PDB entry 7JG7 | electron microscopy, 3.50 A resolution | chains A and F of the 20 polymer chains in the assembly

# Chain A
Name: ATP synthase subunit alpha
From: Mycolicibacterium smegmatis
Notes: EC 7.1.2.2
Reference sequence: A0A0D6IV93 (A0A0D6IV93_MYCSM); numbering as in UniProt (aligned over 1-548)
Chain sequence (548 residues; numbered 1 to 548; the number before each row is that of its first residue):
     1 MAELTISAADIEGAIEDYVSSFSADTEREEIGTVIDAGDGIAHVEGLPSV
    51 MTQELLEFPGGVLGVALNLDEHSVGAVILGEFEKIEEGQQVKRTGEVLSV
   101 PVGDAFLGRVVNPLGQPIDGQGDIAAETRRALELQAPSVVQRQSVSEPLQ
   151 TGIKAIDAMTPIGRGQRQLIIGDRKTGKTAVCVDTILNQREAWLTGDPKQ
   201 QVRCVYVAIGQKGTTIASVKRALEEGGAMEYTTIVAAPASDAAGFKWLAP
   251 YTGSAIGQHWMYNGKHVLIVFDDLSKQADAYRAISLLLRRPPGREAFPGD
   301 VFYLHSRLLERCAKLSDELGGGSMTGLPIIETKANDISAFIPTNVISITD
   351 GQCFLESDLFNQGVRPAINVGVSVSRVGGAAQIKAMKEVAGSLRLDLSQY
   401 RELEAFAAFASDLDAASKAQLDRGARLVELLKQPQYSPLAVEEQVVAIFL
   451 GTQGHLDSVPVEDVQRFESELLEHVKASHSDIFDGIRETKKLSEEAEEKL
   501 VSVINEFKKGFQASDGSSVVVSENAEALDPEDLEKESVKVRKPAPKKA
Unresolved in the structure: 1-4, 521-548

# Chain F
Name: ATP synthase subunit beta
From: Mycolicibacterium smegmatis
Notes: EC 7.1.2.2
Reference sequence: A0A0D6IU77 (A0A0D6IU77_MYCSM); residue numbers follow UniProt; this construct covers 1-475
Chain sequence (475 residues; each row starts with the number of its first residue):
     1 MTATAEKTAGRVVRITGPVVDVEFPRGSVPELFNALHAEITFGALAKTLT
    51 LEVAQHLGDSLVRCISMQPTDGLVRGVEVTDTGASISVPVGDGVKGHVFN
   101 ALGDCLDDPGYGKDFEHWSIHRKPPAFSDLEPRTEMLETGLKVVDLLTPY
   151 VRGGKIALFGGAGVGKTVLIQEMINRIARNFGGTSVFAGVGERTREGNDL
   201 WVELADANVLKDTALVFGQMDEPPGTRMRVALSALTMAEFFRDEQGQDVL
   251 LFIDNIFRFTQAGSEVSTLLGRMPSAVGYQPTLADEMGELQERITSTRGR
   301 SITSMQAVYVPADDYTDPAPATTFAHLDATTELSRAVFSKGIFPAVDPLA
   351 SSSTILDPAIVGDEHYRVAQEVIRILQRYKDLQDIIAILGIDELSEEDKQ
   401 LVNRARRIERFLSQNMMAAEQFTGQPGSTVPLKETIEAFDKLTKGEFDHL
   451 PEQAFFLIGGLDDLAKKAESLGAKL
Unresolved in the structure: 1-7, 472-475

# How chain A and chain F interact
Pairs across the interface (8; chain A residue first):
  Ile-35(A) with Gly-58(F), hydrogen bond (backbone-backbone)
  Asp-36(A) with His-56(F)
  Ala-37(A) with Gln-55(F); His-56(F), hydrogen bond (backbone-backbone)
  Ile-118(A) with Ser-128(F)
  Ala-239(A) with Gly-288(F)
  Ala-283(A) with Pro-281(F)
  Asn-361(A) with Arg-374(F)
Other interface residues (no listed pair), chain A (10 interface residues in all): Lys-212, Ser-240, Leu-286
Other interface residues (no listed pair), chain F (12 interface residues in all): Leu-57, Phe-127, Met-273, Ala-284, Ala-325

# Summary
10 residues of chain A face 12 of chain F across their interface, with 2 hydrogen bonds. The backbones
hydrogen-bond at Ile-35(A)/Gly-58(F) and Ala-37(A)/His-56(F).
Here chain A is ATP synthase subunit alpha and chain F is ATP synthase subunit beta, both from
Mycolicibacterium smegmatis. Entry 7JG7 (Cryo-EM structure of bedaquiline-free Mycobacterium smegmatis ATP
synthase rotational state 3 (backbone model)) was determined by electron microscopy together with 7JG5, 7JG6,
7JG8, 7JG9, 7JGA, 7JGB and 7JGC from the same study.
